Entry 6QFV (X-ray diffraction, 1.45 A resolution); this record covers chain A.

Chain A:
Name: Carbonic anhydrase 2
Organism: Homo sapiens
Notes: EC 4.2.1.1
UniProtKB: P00918 (CAH2_HUMAN); residues 3-260 here = UniProt positions 3-260
Chain sequence (260 residues; each row starts with the number of its first residue):
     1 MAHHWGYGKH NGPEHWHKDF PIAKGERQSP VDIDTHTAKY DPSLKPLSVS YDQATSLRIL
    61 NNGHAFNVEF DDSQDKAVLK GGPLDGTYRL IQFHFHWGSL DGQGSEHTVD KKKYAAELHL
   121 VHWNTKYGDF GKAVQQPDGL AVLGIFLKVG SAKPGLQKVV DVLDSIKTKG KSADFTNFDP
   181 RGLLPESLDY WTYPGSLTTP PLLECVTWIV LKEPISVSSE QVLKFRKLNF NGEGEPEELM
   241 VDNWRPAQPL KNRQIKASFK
Disordered / not traced: 1-4, 260
Sequence notes: initiating methionine (1); expression tag (2)
Metal / ion sites: Zn2+: His94, His96, His119 (together with J0N)
Residues lining bound ligands: J0N (4-[2-(9-chloranyl-2',3',4',5',6'-pentamethyl-7-oxidanylidene-spiro[1$l4,8-diaza-9$L8-iridabicyclo[4.3.0]nona-1(6),2,4-triene-9,1'-1$L8-iridapentacyclo[2.2.0.01,3.01,5.02,6]hexane]-8-yl)ethyl]benzenesulfonamide): Ile91, Gln92, His94, His96, Glu106, His119, Val121, Phe130, Gly131, Val134, Val142, Ser196, Leu197, Thr198, Thr199, Pro200, Pro201, Trp208
UniProt features mapped onto this chain:
  - active site: His64 (Proton donor/acceptor)
  - binding site (Zn(2+)): His94, His96, His119
  - binding site (substrate): Thr198, Thr199
  - site: Tyr7 (Fine-tunes the proton-transfer properties of H-64), Asn62 (Fine-tunes the proton-transfer properties of H-64), Asn67 (Fine-tunes the proton-transfer properties of H-64), Gln92 (Involved in the binding of some activators, including histamine and L-histidine)
  - modified residue (Phosphoserine): Ser165, Ser172
  - natural variant: Lys18 (K18E: In Jogjakarta), Gln92 (Q92P: In OPTB3), His94 (H94Y: In OPTB3 loss of activity), His107 (H107Y: In OPTB3), Gly144 (G144R: In OPTB3), Pro236 (P236H: In Melbourne)
  - mutagenesis: Trp5 (W5A: Impaired activity, not rescued by 4-methylimidazole (4-MI); when associated with W-64), Tyr7 (Y7F: Enhanced activity; Y7H: Reduced proton transfer rate), Asn62 (N62A: Reduced activity; N62D: Strongly reduced activity; N62H: Reduced proton transfer; when associated with A-64; N62L: Reduced activity; N62T: Reduced activity; N62V: Reduced activity), His64 (H64A: Reduced CO(2) hydrase activity, rescued by 4-methylimidazole (4-MI). Reduced proton transfer; when associated with H-62. Enhanced proton transfer; when associated with H-67 ...), Ala65 (A65F: Reduced activity; A65S: 2-fold decrease in enzyme efficiency, as determined by kcat/KM ratio, and efficiently inhibited by chlorzolamide; when associated with Q-67), Asn67 (N67H: Enhanced proton transfer; when associated with A-64; N67L: Reduced activity ...), His94 (H94C/D/E/N/Q: Strongly reduced CO(2) hydrase and p-nitrophenyl acetate esterase activities, impaired stability of zinc binding), Glu106 (E106A/Q: Strongly reduced CO(2) hydrase activity; E106D: Normal CO(2) hydrase activity), Glu117 (E117Q: Strongly reduced activity and sulfonamide affinity), His119 (H119D/N/Q: Reduced activity; H119E: Strongly reduced activity), Val121 (V121A/G/I/L/S: Reduced CO(2) hydrase and p-nitrophenyl acetate esterase activities; V121K/R: Strongly reduced CO(2) hydrase and p-nitrophenyl acetate esterase activities), Val142 (V142F/Y: Strongly impaired activity; V142G: Weakly impaired activity; V142H: Impaired activity), 4 further mutagenesis entries in UniProt
From the paper describing this entry:
  - binding site for J0N: Gln92

Summary:
Ligands of chain A: compound J0N. The Zn2+ site is built by His94, His96 and His119. UniProt lists active-site
residue His64, 3 Zn2+-binding residues, substrate-binding residues Thr198 and Thr199 and 16 mutagenesis sites.
The paper reports a binding site for J0N at Gln92.
Chain A is Carbonic anhydrase 2 (Homo sapiens); the structure, Human carbonic anhydrase II with bound IrCp*
complex (cofactor 8) to generate an artificial transfer hydrogenase ..., was determined by X-ray diffraction
together with 6QFU, 6QFW and 6QFX from the same study.
